Entry 7CE6 (X-ray diffraction, 2.69 A resolution); this record covers chains B and C of the 6 polymer chains in the assembly.

[Chain B]
Protein: Tubulin beta chain
Source organism: Sus scrofa
Reference sequence: A0A287AGU7 (A0A287AGU7_PIG); residues 1-445 here = UniProt positions 1-445
Amino-acid sequence (445 residues; each row starts with the number of its first residue):
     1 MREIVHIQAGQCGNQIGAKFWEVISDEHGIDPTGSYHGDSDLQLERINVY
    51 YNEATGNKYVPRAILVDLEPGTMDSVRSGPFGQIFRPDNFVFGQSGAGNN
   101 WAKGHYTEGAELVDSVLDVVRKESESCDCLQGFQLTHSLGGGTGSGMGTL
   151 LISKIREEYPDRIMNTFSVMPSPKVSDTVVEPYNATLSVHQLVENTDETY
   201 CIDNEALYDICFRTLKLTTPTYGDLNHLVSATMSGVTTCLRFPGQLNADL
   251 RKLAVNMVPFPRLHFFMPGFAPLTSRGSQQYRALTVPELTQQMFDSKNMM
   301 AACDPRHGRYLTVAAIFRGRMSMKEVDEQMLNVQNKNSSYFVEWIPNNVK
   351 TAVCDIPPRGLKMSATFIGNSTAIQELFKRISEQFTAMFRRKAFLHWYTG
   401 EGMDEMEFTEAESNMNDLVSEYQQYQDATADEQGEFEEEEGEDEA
Not modelled in the structure: 1, 429-445
Bound ions: Mg2+: Q11 (together with GDP)
Residues lining bound ligands:
  - N-benzyl-9H-beta-carbolin-3-amine (AF6): I4, Y50, Q134, N165, F167, E198, Y200, V236, T237, C239, L240, L246, L250, L253, M257, A314, A315, I316, K350, A352, I368
  - GDP (guanosine-5'-diphosphate): G10, Q11, C12, Q15, I16, N99, S138, G140, G141, G142, T143, G144, S145, V169, P171, V175, D177, E181, N204, L207, Y222, L225, N226
What the authors report for this chain:
  - binding site for N-benzyl-9H-beta-carbolin-3-amine: E198

[Chain C]
Protein: Tubulin alpha-1B chain
Source organism: Sus scrofa
Reference sequence: Q2XVP4 (TBA1B_PIG); residues 1-450 here = UniProt positions 1-450
Amino-acid sequence (450 residues; numbered 1 to 450; the number before each row is that of its first residue):
     1 MRECISIHVGQAGVQIGNACWELYCLEHGIQPDGQMPSDKTIGGGDDSFN
    51 TFFSETGAGKHVPRAVFVDLEPTVIDEVRTGTYRQLFHPEQLITGKEDAA
   101 NNYARGHYTIGKEIIDLVLDRIRKLADQCTGLQGFLVFHSFGGGTGSGFT
   151 SLLMERLSVDYGKKSKLEFSIYPAPQVSTAVVEPYNSILTTHTTLEHSDC
   201 AFMVDNEAIYDICRRNLDIERPTYTNLNRLISQIVSSITASLRFDGALNV
   251 DLTEFQTNLVPYPRIHFPLATYAPVISAEKAYHEQLSVAEITNACFEPAN
   301 QMVKCDPRHGKYMACCLLYRGDVVPKDVNAAIATIKTKRSIQFVDWCPTG
   351 FKVGINYQPPTVVPGGDLAKVQRAVCMLSNTTAIAEAWARLDHKFDLMYA
   401 KRAFVHWYVGEGMEEGEFSEAREDMAALEKDYEEVGVDSVEGEGEEEGEE
Not modelled in the structure: 441-450
Bound ions: Ca2+: D39, T41, G44, E55
Residues lining bound ligands: GTP (guanosine-5'-triphosphate): G10, Q11, A12, Q15, I16, D69, D98, A99, A100, N101, S140, G142, G143, G144, T145, G146, I171, P173, V177, S178, T179, E183, N206, Y224, L227, N228, I231
Curated features (UniProtKB/Swiss-Prot):
  - motif: M1 to C4 (MREC motif)
  - active site: E254
  - binding site (GTP): G10, Q11, A12, Q15, E71, A99, S140, G143, G144, T145, G146, T179, E183, N206, Y224, N228, L252
  - binding site (Mg(2+)): E71
  - modified residue: K40 (N6,N6,N6-trimethyllysine), S48 (Phosphoserine), S232 (Phosphoserine), Y282 (3'-nitrotyrosine), R339 (Omega-N-methylarginine), S439 (Phosphoserine), E443 (5-glutamyl polyglutamate), E445 (5-glutamyl polyglutamate)
  - cross-link (Glycyl lysine isopeptide (Lys-Gly)): K326 (interchain with G-Cter in ubiquitin), K370 (interchain with G-Cter in ubiquitin)

[Interface between chain B and chain C]
Residue-residue contacts - 37 pairs, chain B then chain C:
  Q94(B) - M1(C)
  N99(B) - E254(C)
  D177(B) - K352(C)  hydrogen bond (backbone-side chain)
  T178(B) - N258(C)
  V179(B) - N258(C)  hydrogen bond (backbone-side chain)
  V179(B) - P348(C)  hydrophobic
  V180(B) - T257(C)
  T219(B) - K326(C)
  T219(B) - N329(C)
  A387(B) - W346(C)
  M388(B) - W346(C)
  R390(B) - D345(C)  salt bridge
  R390(B) - S439(C)  hydrogen bond
  R391(B) - Y262(C)  hydrogen bond (backbone-side chain)
  R391(B) - D345(C)  salt bridge
  R391(B) - W346(C)
  R391(B) - E434(C)  hydrogen bond (side chain-backbone)
  R391(B) - V435(C)
  R391(B) - V437(C)  hydrogen bond (side chain-backbone)
  R391(B) - D438(C)
  R391(B) - S439(C)  hydrogen bond
  K392(B) - Y262(C)
  A393(B) - P261(C)
  A393(B) - Y262(C)
  A393(B) - W346(C)  hydrophobic
  F394(B) - T257(C)
  F394(B) - N258(C)
  F394(B) - V260(C)
  F394(B) - P261(C)  hydrogen bond (backbone-backbone)
  F394(B) - W346(C)  hydrophobic
  H396(B) - V260(C)  hydrogen bond (side chain-backbone)
  H396(B) - P261(C)
  H396(B) - Y262(C)
  H396(B) - P263(C)
  W397(B) - Q256(C)
  W397(B) - T257(C)  hydrogen bond (side chain-backbone)
  W397(B) - V260(C)  hydrogen bond (side chain-backbone)
Other interface residues (no listed pair), chain B (19 interface residues in all): S95, G98, L395
Other interface residues (no listed pair), chain C (23 interface residues in all): R2, M313, C347

[Overview]
19 residues of chain B and 23 residues of chain C are in contact; the contacts include 11 hydrogen bonds and 2
salt bridges. Among the polar pairs are R390(B)-D345(C), R391(B)-D345(C) and D177(B)-K352(C). Chain B binds
GDP and N-benzyl-9H-beta-carbolin-3-amine. Bound to chain C: GTP. From the paper: a binding site for
N-benzyl-9H-beta-carbolin-3-amine at E198(B).
Chain B is Tubulin beta chain and chain C is Tubulin alpha-1B chain, both from Sus scrofa; the structure,
Crystal structure of T2R-TTL-Compound9 complex, was determined by X-ray diffraction, deposited together with
7CDA, 7CE8 and 7CEK.
